9MHG - chains B and C of the 5 polymer chains in the assembly; structure by electron microscopy, 3.20 A resolution.

== Chain B ==
Protein: Phosphatidylinositol 3-kinase catalytic subunit type 3
Source organism: Homo sapiens
Notes: EC 2.7.1.137
UniProt: Q8NEB9 (PK3C3_HUMAN); residue numbers follow UniProt; this construct covers 1-887
Chain sequence (887 residues; numbered 1 to 887; the number before each row is that of its first residue):
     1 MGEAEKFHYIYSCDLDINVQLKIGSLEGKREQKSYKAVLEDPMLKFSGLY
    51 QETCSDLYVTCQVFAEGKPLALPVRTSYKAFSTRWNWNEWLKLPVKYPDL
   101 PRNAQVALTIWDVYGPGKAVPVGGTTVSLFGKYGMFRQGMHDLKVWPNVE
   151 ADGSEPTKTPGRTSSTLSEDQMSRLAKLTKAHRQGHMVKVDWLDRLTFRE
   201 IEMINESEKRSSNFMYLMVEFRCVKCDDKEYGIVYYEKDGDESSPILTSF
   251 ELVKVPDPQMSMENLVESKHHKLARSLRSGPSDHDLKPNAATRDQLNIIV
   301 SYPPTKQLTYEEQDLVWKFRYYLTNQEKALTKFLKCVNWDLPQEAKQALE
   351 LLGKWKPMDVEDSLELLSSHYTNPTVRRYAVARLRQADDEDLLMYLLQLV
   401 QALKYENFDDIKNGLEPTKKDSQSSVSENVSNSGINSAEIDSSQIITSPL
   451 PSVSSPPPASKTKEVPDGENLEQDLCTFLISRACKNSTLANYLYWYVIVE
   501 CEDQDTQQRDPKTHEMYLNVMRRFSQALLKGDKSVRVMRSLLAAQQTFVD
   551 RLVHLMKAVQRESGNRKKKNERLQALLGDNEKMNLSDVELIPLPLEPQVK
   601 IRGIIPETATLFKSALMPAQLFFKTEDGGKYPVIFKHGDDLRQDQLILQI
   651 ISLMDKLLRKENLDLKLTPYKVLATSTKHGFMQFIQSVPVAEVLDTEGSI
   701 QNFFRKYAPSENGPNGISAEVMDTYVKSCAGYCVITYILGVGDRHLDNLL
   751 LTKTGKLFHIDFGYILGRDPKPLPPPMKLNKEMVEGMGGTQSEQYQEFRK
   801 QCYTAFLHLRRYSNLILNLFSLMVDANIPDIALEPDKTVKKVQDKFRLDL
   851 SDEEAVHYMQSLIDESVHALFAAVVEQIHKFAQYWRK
Unresolved in the structure: 1-4, 165-167, 416-470
Swiss-Prot annotation at these positions:
  - region: Leu611 to Met617 (G-loop), Gly740 to Asn748 (Catalytic loop), His759 to Asn780 (Activation loop)
  - modified residue: Thr163 (Phosphothreonine), Ser165 (Phosphoserine), Ser244 (Phosphoserine), Ser261 (Phosphoserine), Ser282 (Phosphoserine)

== Chain C ==
Protein: Beclin 1-associated autophagy-related key regulator
Source organism: Homo sapiens
UniProt: Q6ZNE5 (BAKOR_HUMAN); residue numbers follow UniProt; this construct covers 1-492
Chain sequence (492 residues; each row starts with the number of its first residue):
     1 MASPSGKGARALEAPGCGPRPLARDLVDSVDDAEGLYVAVERCPLCNTTR
    51 RRLTCAKCVQSGDFVYFDGRDRERFIDKKERLSRLKSKQEEFQKEVLKAM
   101 EGKWITDQLRWKIMSCKMRIEQLKQTICKGNEEMEKNSEGLLKTKEKNQK
   151 LYSRAQRHQEKKEKIQRHNRKLGDLVEKKTIDLRSHYERLANLRRSHILE
   201 LTSVIFPIEEVKTGVRDPADVSSESDSAMTSSTVSKLAEARRTTYLSGRW
   251 VCDDHNGDTSISITGPWISLPNNGDYSAYYSWVEEKKTTQGPDMEQSNPA
   301 YTISAALCYATQLVNILSHILDVNLPKKLCNSEFCGENLSKQKFTRAVKK
   351 LNANILYLCFSQHVNLDQLQPLHTLRNLMYLVSPSSEHLGRSGPFEVRAD
   401 LEESMEFVDPGVAGESDESGDERVSDEETDLGTDWENLPSPRFCDIPSQS
   451 VEVSQSQSTQASPPIASSSAGGMISSAAASVTSWFKAYTGHR
Unresolved in the structure: 1-55, 212-258, 407-492
Swiss-Prot annotation at these positions:
  - region: Cys43 to Cys58 (Cysteine repeats)
  - modified residue: Ser29 (Phosphoserine), Ser416 (Phosphoserine), Thr429 (Phosphothreonine)
  - mutagenesis: Cys43 (C43A: In Atg14L4C4A; fails to localize to the endoplasmic reticulum; when associated with A-46; A-55 and A-58), Cys46 (C46A: In Atg14L4C4A; fails to localize to the endoplasmic reticulum; when associated with A-43; A-55 and A-58), Cys55 (C55A: In Atg14L4C4A; fails to localize to the endoplasmic reticulum; when associated with A-43; A-46 and A-58), Cys58 (C58A: In Atg14L4C4A; fails to localize to the endoplasmic reticulum; when associated with A-43; A-46 and A-55)

== How chain B and chain C interact ==
Pairs across the interface (7; chain B residue first):
  Tyr35(B) - Gln122(C)
  Tyr35(B) - Gln125(C)  hydrogen bond
  Tyr35(B) - Thr126(C)
  Val38(B) - Gln122(C)
  Leu39(B) - Leu123(C)  hydrophobic
  Lys45(B) - Glu121(C)  salt bridge
  Lys45(B) - Gln122(C)  hydrogen bond
Other interface residues (no listed pair), chain C (7 interface residues in all): Met118, Lys129

== Overview ==
Chain B and chain C form an interface of 4 and 7 residues respectively; the contacts include 2 hydrogen bonds
and 1 salt bridge. Polar pairs include Lys45(B)-Glu121(C), Tyr35(B)-Gln125(C) and Lys45(B)-Gln122(C). UniProt
lists 4 mutagenesis sites on chain C.
Chain B is Phosphatidylinositol 3-kinase catalytic subunit type 3 and chain C is Beclin 1-associated
autophagy-related key regulator, both from Homo sapiens; the structure, Cryo EM reconstruction of PI3KC3-C1 in
complex with Human RAB1A(Q70L), VPS34 kinase domain in the inactive ..., was determined by electron microscopy
together with 9MHF and 9MHH from the same study.
